7E3M - chains A and B; structure by X-ray diffraction, 2.80 A resolution.

[Chain A]
Name: Nuclear receptor ROR-gamma
Organism: Homo sapiens
UniProt: P51449 (RORG_HUMAN); residue numbers follow UniProt; this construct covers 265-507
Sequence (243 residues; each row starts with the number of its first residue):
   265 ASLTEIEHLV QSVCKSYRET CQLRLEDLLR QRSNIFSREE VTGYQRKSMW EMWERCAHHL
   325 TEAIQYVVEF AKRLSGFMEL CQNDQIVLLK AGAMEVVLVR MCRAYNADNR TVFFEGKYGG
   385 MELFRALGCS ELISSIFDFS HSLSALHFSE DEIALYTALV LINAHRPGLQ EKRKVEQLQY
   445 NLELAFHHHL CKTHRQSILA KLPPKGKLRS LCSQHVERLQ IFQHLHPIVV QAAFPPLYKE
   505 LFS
UniProt features mapped onto this chain:
  - motif: Leu-501 to Phe-506 (AF-2)

[Chain B]
Name: Lys-ile-leu-his-arg-leu-leu-gln
Sequence (8 residues; row label = number of the first residue in the row):
   688 KILHRLLQ

[Interface between chain A and chain B]
Contacting residue pairs - 16 pairs, chain A then chain B:
  Val-332(A) / Leu-690(B)  hydrophobic
  Lys-336(A) / Leu-693(B)  hydrogen bond (side chain-backbone)
  Lys-336(A) / Leu-694(B)
  Met-342(A) / Leu-694(B)
  Gln-346(A) / His-691(B)
  Gln-346(A) / Gln-695(B)
  Gln-349(A) / Leu-694(B)
  Ile-350(A) / His-691(B)
  Pro-500(A) / Ile-689(B)  hydrophobic
  Leu-501(A) / Ile-689(B)  hydrophobic
  Leu-501(A) / Leu-690(B)  hydrophobic
  Leu-501(A) / Leu-693(B)  hydrophobic
  Glu-504(A) / Lys-688(B)
  Glu-504(A) / Ile-689(B)  hydrogen bond (side chain-backbone)
  Glu-504(A) / Leu-690(B)  hydrogen bond (side chain-backbone)
  Glu-504(A) / His-691(B)
Also at the interface, not in a pair above, chain A (12 interface residues in all): Phe-341, Leu-353, Leu-505

[Summary]
12 residues of chain A and 7 residues of chain B are in contact; the contacts include 3 hydrogen bonds. Polar
pairs include Lys-336(A)/Leu-693(B), Glu-504(A)/Ile-689(B) and Glu-504(A)/Leu-690(B).
Chain A is Nuclear receptor ROR-gamma (Homo sapiens) and chain B is Lys-ile-leu-his-arg-leu-leu-gln; the
structure, RORgamma LBD complexed with Panaxatriol and SRC2.2, was determined by X-ray diffraction.
